8SW3 - chains A and G of the 18 polymer chains in the assembly; structure by electron microscopy, 2.80 A resolution.

# Chain A
Name: BG505 GT1.1 SOSIP gp120
Source organism: Human immunodeficiency virus 1
Notes: engineered mutation(s): E64K, K169R, Y173H, S174A, R178K, V181I, Q183P, G188N, N189T, E190S, S199A, E275K, N276D, T278R, A316W, N386D, N462D, G471S, A501C
Chain sequence (509 residues; row label = number of the first residue in the row; note: 11 numbers in that range are skipped by the numbering (no residue carries them; nothing is unmodelled there); numbers below 1 keep their minus sign (Met-4 is residue -4)):
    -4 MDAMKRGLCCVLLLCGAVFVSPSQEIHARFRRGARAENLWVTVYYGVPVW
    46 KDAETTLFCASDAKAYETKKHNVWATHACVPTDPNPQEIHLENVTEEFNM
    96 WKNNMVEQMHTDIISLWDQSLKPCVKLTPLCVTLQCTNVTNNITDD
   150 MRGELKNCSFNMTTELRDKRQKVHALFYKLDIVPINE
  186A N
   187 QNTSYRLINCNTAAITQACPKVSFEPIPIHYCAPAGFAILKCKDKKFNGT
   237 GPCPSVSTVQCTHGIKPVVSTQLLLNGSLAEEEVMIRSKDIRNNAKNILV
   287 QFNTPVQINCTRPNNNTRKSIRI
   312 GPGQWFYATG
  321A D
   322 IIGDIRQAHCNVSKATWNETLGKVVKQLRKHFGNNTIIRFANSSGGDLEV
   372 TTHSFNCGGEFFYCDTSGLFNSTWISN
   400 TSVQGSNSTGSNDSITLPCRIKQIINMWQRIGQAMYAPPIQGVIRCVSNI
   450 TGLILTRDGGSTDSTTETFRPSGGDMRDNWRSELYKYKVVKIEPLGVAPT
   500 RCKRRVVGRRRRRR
Not modelled in the structure: -4 to 32, 58-65, 400-411, 460-463, 505-513
Disulfide bonds: Cys54-Cys74, Cys119-Cys205, Cys126-Cys196, Cys131-Cys157, Cys218-Cys247, Cys228-Cys239, Cys296-Cys331, Cys378-Cys445, Cys385-Cys418
Covalent attachments: N-acetylglucosamine (NAG) linked to Asn88, Asn133, Asn156, Asn160, Asn234, Asn262, Asn295, Asn301, Asn332, Asn339, Asn363, Asn392, Asn448
What the authors report for this chain:
  - mutagenesis - N279A/D368R: abolished binding to VRC01-class Abs

# Chain G
Name: RM20A3 heavy chain variable region
Chain sequence (125 residues; numbered 1 to 113 plus 12 insertion-coded residues; the number before each row is that of its first residue; a row labelled like 82A-82C holds insertion residues (82A, then the next letters in order)):
     1 EVQLVETGGGLVQPGGSLKLSCRASGYTFSSFAMSWVRQAPGKGLEWVSL
    51 IN
   52A D
    53 RGGLTFYVDSVKGRFTISRDNSKNTLSLQM
82A-82C HSL
    83 RDGDTAVYYCATGGMSSA
100A-100H LQSSKYYF
   101 DFWGQGALVTVSS
Not modelled in the structure: 113
Disulfide bonds: Cys22-Cys92

# Chain A / chain G interface
Residue-residue contacts (11):
  Tyr39(A) - Leu100A(G)
  Thr499(A) - Ala100(G)
  Thr499(A) - Leu100A(G)
  Arg500(A) - Ser98(G)  hydrogen bond
  Arg500(A) - Ser99(G)  hydrogen bond (side chain-backbone)
  Arg500(A) - Ala100(G)  hydrogen bond (backbone-backbone)
  Arg500(A) - Gln100B(G)  hydrogen bond (side chain-backbone)
  Arg500(A) - Ser100C(G)
  Arg500(A) - Ser100D(G)  hydrogen bond
  Arg500(A) - Tyr100F(G)
  Cys501(A) - Ala100(G)  hydrophobic

# Summary
Chain A and chain G form an interface of 4 and 8 residues respectively, with 5 hydrogen bonds. Polar pairs
include Arg500(A)-Ser98(G), Arg500(A)-Ser99(G) and Arg500(A)-Ser100D(G). Covalently linked
N-acetylglucosamine: at Asn88(A), Asn133(A), Asn156(A), Asn160(A), Asn234(A) and Asn262(A) and 7 more. The
paper reports that N279A/D368R of chain A abolish binding to VRC01-class Abs.
Chain A is BG505 GT1.1 SOSIP gp120 (Human immunodeficiency virus 1) and chain G is RM20A3 heavy chain variable
region; the structure, BG505 GT1.1 SOSIP in complex with NHP Fabs 12C11 and RM20A3, was determined by electron
microscopy together with 8D01 and 8D0Y from the same study.
